PDB entry 6GFN | X-ray diffraction, 2.86 A resolution | chain A

Chain A:
Molecule: U6 small nuclear RNA (adenine-(43)-N(6))-methyltransferase
Organism: Homo sapiens
Notes: EC 2.1.1.346, 2.1.1.62
UniProtKB: Q86W50 (MET16_HUMAN); numbering as in UniProt (aligned over 1-291)
Chain sequence (291 residues; numbered 1 to 291; the number before each row is that of its first residue):
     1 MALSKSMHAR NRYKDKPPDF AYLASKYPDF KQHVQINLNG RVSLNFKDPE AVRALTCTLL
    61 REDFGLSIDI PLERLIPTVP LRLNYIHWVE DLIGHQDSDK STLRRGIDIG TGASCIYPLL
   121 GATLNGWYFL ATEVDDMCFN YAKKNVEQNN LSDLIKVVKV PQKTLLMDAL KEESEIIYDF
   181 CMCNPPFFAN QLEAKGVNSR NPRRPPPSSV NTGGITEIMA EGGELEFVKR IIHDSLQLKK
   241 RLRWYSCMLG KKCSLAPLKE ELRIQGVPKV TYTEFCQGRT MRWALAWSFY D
Not modelled in the structure: 97-98, 188-222
UniProt features mapped onto this chain:
  - region: Pro17 to Phe20 (RNA-binding), Lys163 to Met167 (K-loop), Ser199 to Asn211 (RNA-binding), Gly250 to Ser254 (RNA-binding), Gln277 to Trp283 (RNA-binding)
  - binding site (S-adenosyl-L-methionine): Arg82, Gly110, Ser114, Glu133, Thr164, Asn184
  - natural variant: Gly110 (G110C: Found in patients with large intestine cancer)
  - mutagenesis: Lys5 to Lys16 (Abolished methyltransferase activity), Lys5 (K5A: Does not affect methyltransferase activity; K5E: Reduced methyltransferase activity), Arg10 (R10A: Does not affect methyltransferase activity; R10D/E: Reduced methyltransferase activity), Arg12 (R12A: Does not affect methyltransferase activity), Lys14 (K14A: Does not affect methyltransferase activity), Lys16 (K16A: Does not affect methyltransferase activity), Lys26 (K26A: Does not affect methyltransferase activity; when associated with A-31), Lys31 (K31A: Does not affect methyltransferase activity; when associated with A-26), Asn39 (N39A: Does not affect methyltransferase activity), Lys47 (K47E: Reduced methyltransferase activity), Arg82 (R82A/E: Abolished methyltransferase activity in vitro), Glu133 (E133A: Abolished methyltransferase activity in vitro), 9 further mutagenesis entries in UniProt
Small-molecule neighbours: S-adenosylhomocysteine (SAH): Leu75, Pro77, Arg82, Asp108, Gly110, Thr111, Gly112, Ser114, Ile116, Tyr117, Thr132, Glu133, Val134, Asp135, Cys138, Val160, Gln162, Thr164, Leu165, Asn184, Pro186, Phe227, Arg230
What the authors report for this chain:
  - binding site for S-adenosylhomocysteine: Arg82, Asp108, Gly110, Thr111, Ser114, Glu133, Gln162, Asn184, Arg230
  - catalytic residues: Asn184, Pro185 (proposed by the authors, not directly observed)
  - mutagenesis - K5A/R10A/R12A/K14A/K16A, K47E/R279E, R74E, R82E, F187G, R279E, R282E: abolished catalytic activity
  - mutagenesis - K5A, R10A, R12A, K14A, K16A, K26A/K31A: unchanged catalytic activity
  - mutagenesis - K5E, R10D, R10E, K47E: decreased catalytic activity
  - conformationally variable residues (order/disorder transition): Phe187 to Gly223

In short:
Chain A binds S-adenosylhomocysteine. UniProt lists 6 S-adenosyl-L-methionine-binding residues and 34
mutagenesis sites. From the paper: catalytic residues Asn184 and Pro185; K5A/R10A/R12A/K14A/K16A, K47E/R279E
and R74E, among others, abolish catalytic activity; 17 substitutions were tested in all.
Chain A is U6 small nuclear RNA (adenine-(43)-N(6))-methyltransferase (Homo sapiens); the structure, METTL16
MTase domain, was determined by X-ray diffraction (same publication as 6GFK and 6GT5).
